5BIR - chain A; structure by X-ray diffraction, 2.00 A resolution.

[Chain A]
Protein: Ribonuclease T1
From: Aspergillus oryzae
Notes: EC 3.1.27.3
UniProtKB: P00651 (RNT1_ASPOR); residues 1-104 here correspond to UniProt positions 27-130 (UniProt number = residue number + 26)
Amino-acid sequence (104 residues; row label = number of the first residue in the row):
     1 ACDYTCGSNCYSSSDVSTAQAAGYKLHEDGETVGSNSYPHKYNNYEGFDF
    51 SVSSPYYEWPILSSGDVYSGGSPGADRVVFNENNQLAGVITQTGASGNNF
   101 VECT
Differences from the reference sequence: conflict Lys-25 (Gln51 in P00651); engineered mutation Gln-92 (His118 in P00651)
Curated features (UniProtKB/Swiss-Prot):
  - active site: His-40, Glu-58 (Proton acceptor)
Cystine bridges: Cys-2/Cys-10, Cys-6/Cys-103
Metal / ion sites: Ca2+: Gln-92, Ala-95 (shared with 1 residue of chain B)
Ligand contacts: guanosine-2'-monophosphate (2GP): Asn-36, Tyr-38, His-40, Lys-41, Tyr-42, Asn-43, Asn-44, Tyr-45, Glu-46, Glu-58, Arg-77, Gln-92, Asn-98, Asn-99, Phe-100

[In short]
Ligands of chain A: guanosine-2'-monophosphate. Gln-92 and Ala-95 form the Ca2+ site. Curated annotation
(UniProt) lists active-site residues His-40 and Glu-58.
Chain A is Ribonuclease T1 (Aspergillus oryzae); the structure, Disecting histidine interactions in
ribonuclease T1 using asn and gln mutations, was determined by X-ray diffraction, deposited together with
3BIR.
